3E6F - chains A and P of the 3 polymer chains in the assembly; structure by X-ray diffraction, 2.41 A resolution.

# Chain A
Molecule: H-2 class I histocompatibility antigen, D-D alpha chain
Organism: Mus musculus
Notes: fragment: to 298
UniProt: P01900 (HA12_MOUSE); residues 2-274 here correspond to UniProt positions 26-298 (UniProt number = residue number + 24)
Amino-acid sequence (274 residues; each row starts with the number of its first residue):
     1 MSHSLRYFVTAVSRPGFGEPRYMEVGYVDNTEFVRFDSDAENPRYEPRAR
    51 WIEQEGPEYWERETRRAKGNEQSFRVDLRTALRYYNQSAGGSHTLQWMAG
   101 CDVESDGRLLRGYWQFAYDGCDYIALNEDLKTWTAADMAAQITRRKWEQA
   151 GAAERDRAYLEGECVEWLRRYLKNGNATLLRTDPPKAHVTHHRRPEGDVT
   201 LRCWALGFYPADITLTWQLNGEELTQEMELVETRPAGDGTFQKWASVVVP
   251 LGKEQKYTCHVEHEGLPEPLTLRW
Not modelled in the structure: 1
Disulfide bonds: C101-C164, C203-C259
Construct notes: expression tag (1)
Swiss-Prot annotation at these positions:
  - glycosylation (N-linked (GlcNAc...) asparagine): N86, N176

# Chain P
Molecule: Envelope glycoprotein 9-residue peptide
UniProt: Q9YZ87 (Q9YZ87_9HIV1); residues 1-9 here correspond to UniProt positions 28-36 (UniProt number = residue number + 27)
Amino-acid sequence (9 residues; numbered 1 to 9; the number before each row is that of its first residue):
     1 IGPGRAFYA

# Interface between chain A and chain P
Contacting residue pairs (39):
  Y7(A) - I1(P)  hydrogen bond (side chain-backbone)
  Y7(A) - G2(P)  hydrogen bond (side chain-backbone)
  Y7(A) - P3(P)
  E63(A) - I1(P)
  E63(A) - G2(P)  hydrogen bond (side chain-backbone)
  R66(A) - G2(P)  hydrogen bond (side chain-backbone)
  R66(A) - P3(P)  hydrogen bond (side chain-backbone)
  N70(A) - P3(P)  hydrogen bond (side chain-backbone)
  N70(A) - G4(P)
  N70(A) - R5(P)  hydrogen bond (side chain-backbone)
  S73(A) - R5(P)
  F74(A) - R5(P)
  V76(A) - Y8(P)  hydrophobic
  D77(A) - R5(P)  salt bridge
  D77(A) - Y8(P)
  D77(A) - A9(P)  hydrogen bond (side chain-backbone)
  T80(A) - A9(P)
  Y84(A) - A9(P)  hydrogen bond (side chain-backbone)
  W97(A) - P3(P)  hydrophobic
  W97(A) - R5(P)
  A99(A) - P3(P)  hydrophobic
  W114(A) - P3(P)  hydrophobic
  W114(A) - G4(P)
  F116(A) - R5(P)
  T143(A) - A9(P)  hydrogen bond (side chain-backbone)
  K146(A) - Y8(P)
  K146(A) - A9(P)  hydrogen bond (side chain-backbone)
  W147(A) - F7(P)
  W147(A) - Y8(P)  hydrogen bond (side chain-backbone)
  A150(A) - F7(P)  hydrophobic
  A152(A) - F7(P)  hydrophobic
  R155(A) - A6(P)
  R155(A) - F7(P)
  Y159(A) - I1(P)  hydrogen bond (side chain-backbone)
  Y159(A) - G2(P)
  Y159(A) - P3(P)
  E163(A) - I1(P)
  W167(A) - I1(P)
  Y171(A) - I1(P)  hydrogen bond (side chain-backbone)
Other interface residues (no listed pair), chain A (29 interface residues in all): L5, Y59, Y123, G151, D156
The authors on this interface:
  - interface residues, chain P: A9(P)

# In short
The interface between chain A and chain P involves 29 residues on one side and 9 on the other, with 14
hydrogen bonds and 1 salt bridge. Polar contacts include D77(A)-R5(P), Y7(A)-I1(P) and Y7(A)-G2(P). From the
paper: the interface residue A9(P).
Here chain A is H-2 class I histocompatibility antigen, D-D alpha chain (Mus musculus) and chain P is Envelope
glycoprotein 9-residue peptide. Entry 3E6F (MHC CLASS I H-2Dd Heavy chain complexed with Beta-2 Microglobulin
and a variant peptide, PA9, from ...) was determined by X-ray diffraction, deposited together with 3E6H.
